Entry 4Y80 (X-ray diffraction, 2.50 A resolution); this record covers chains J and X of the 34 polymer chains in the assembly.

== Chain J (and X) ==
Protein: Proteasome subunit beta type-4
Organism: Saccharomyces cerevisiae S288c
Notes: EC 3.4.25.1; chain X of this document is another copy of the same molecule, construct and numbering; everything in this record applies to it too
Reference sequence: P22141 (PSB4_YEAST); residue numbers follow UniProt; this construct covers 1-198
Chain sequence (198 residues; each row starts with the number of its first residue):
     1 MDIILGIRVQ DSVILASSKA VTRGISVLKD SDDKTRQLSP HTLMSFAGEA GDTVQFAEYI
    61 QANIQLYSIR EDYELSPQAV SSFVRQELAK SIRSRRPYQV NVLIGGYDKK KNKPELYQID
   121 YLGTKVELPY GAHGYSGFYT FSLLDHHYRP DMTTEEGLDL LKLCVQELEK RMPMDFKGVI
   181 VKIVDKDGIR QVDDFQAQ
Unresolved in the structure: 196-198
Swiss-Prot annotation at these positions:
  - modified residue: M1 (N-acetylmethionine), S76 (Phosphoserine)

== Chain J / chain X interface ==
Contacting residue pairs (41):
  T22(J) with P173(X)
  G24(J) with P173(X)
  I25(J) with Y135(X), hydrophobic; F138(X), hydrophobic; Y139(X), hydrogen bond (backbone-side chain); R171(X); P173(X)
  S26(J) with Y139(X), hydrogen bond; R171(X)
  V27(J) with K170(X); R171(X), hydrogen bond (backbone-side chain); M172(X)
  L28(J) with R171(X)
  D30(J) with K170(X), salt bridge
  Y135(J) with I25(X), hydrophobic
  F138(J) with I25(X), hydrophobic
  Y139(J) with I25(X), hydrogen bond (side chain-backbone); S26(X), hydrogen bond
  E169(J) with D175(X); K177(X), hydrogen bond (backbone-side chain)
  K170(J) with V27(X); K177(X), hydrogen bond (backbone-side chain)
  R171(J) with I25(X); S26(X); V27(X), hydrogen bond (side chain-backbone); L28(X)
  M172(J) with V27(X)
  P173(J) with T22(X); G24(X); I25(X); M174(X); D175(X), hydrogen bond (backbone-backbone)
  M174(J) with P173(X); M174(X), hydrophobic; D175(X)
  D175(J) with E169(X); P173(X), hydrogen bond (backbone-backbone); M174(X); D175(X)
  K177(J) with E169(X), hydrogen bond (side chain-backbone); K170(X), hydrogen bond (side chain-backbone)
Also at the interface, not in a pair above, chain X (18 interface residues in all): D30

== Summary ==
Chain J and chain X each contribute 18 residues to their interface, with 12 hydrogen bonds and 1 salt bridge.
Among the polar pairs are D30(J)-K170(X), I25(J)-Y139(X) and S26(J)-Y139(X).
Chain J and chain X are both Proteasome subunit beta type-4 (Saccharomyces cerevisiae S288c); the structure,
Yeast 20S proteasome in complex with Ac-LAI-ep, was determined by X-ray diffraction together with 4Y69, 4Y6A,
4Y6V, 4Y6Z, 4Y70, 4Y74 and 34 further entries from the same study.
